Entry 8WT9 (electron microscopy, 2.70 A resolution); this record covers chains C and J of the 10 polymer chains in the assembly.

== Chain C ==
Molecule: IS621 transposase
Organism: Escherichia coli
UniProtKB: A0A0E0Y1P1 (A0A0E0Y1P1_ECO1C); residues 1-326 here = UniProt positions 1-326
Sequence (328 residues; numbered -1 to 326; the number before each row is that of its first residue; numbers below 1 keep their minus sign (Gly-1 is residue -1)):
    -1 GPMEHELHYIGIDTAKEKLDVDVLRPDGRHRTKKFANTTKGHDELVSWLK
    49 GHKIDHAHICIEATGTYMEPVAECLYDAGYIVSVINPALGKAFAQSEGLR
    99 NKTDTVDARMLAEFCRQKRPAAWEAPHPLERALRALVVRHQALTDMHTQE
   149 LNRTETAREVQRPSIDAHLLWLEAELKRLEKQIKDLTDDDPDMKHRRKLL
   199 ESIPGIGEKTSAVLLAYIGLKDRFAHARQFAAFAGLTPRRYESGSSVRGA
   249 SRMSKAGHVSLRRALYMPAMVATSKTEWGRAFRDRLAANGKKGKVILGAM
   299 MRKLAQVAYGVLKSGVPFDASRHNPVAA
Disordered / not traced: -1 to 4, 323-326
Sequence notes: expression tag (-1 to 0)
Reported in the primary citation:
  - binding site for target DNA: Ser241
  - binding site for donor DNA (chain J): Ser241
  - conformationally variable residues (order/disorder transition): Ser241
  - mutagenesis - D11A/E60A/D102A/D105A, S241A: abolished catalytic activity

== Chain J ==
Molecule: donor DNA
Sequence (44 nucleotides; row label = number of the first residue in the row):
     1 TCTCTGCACTGGAGGGATAATACAAGATACTGTTATGGCCTGCA
Disordered / not traced: 1-11, 41-44

== Chain C / chain J interface ==
Residue-residue contacts - 25 pairs, chain C then chain J:
  Thr146(C) - DG32(J)  sugar contact
  Leu149(C) - DG32(J)  phosphate contact
  Asn150(C) - DT31(J)  hydrogen bond to the base
  Asn150(C) - DG32(J)  sugar contact
  Glu153(C) - DC30(J)  sugar contact
  Glu153(C) - DT31(J)  sugar contact
  Ile201(C) - DT36(J)  phosphate contact
  Pro202(C) - DT36(J)  phosphate contact
  Gly203(C) - DA35(J)  sugar contact
  Gly203(C) - DT36(J)  hydrogen bond to the phosphate
  Ile204(C) - DA35(J)  phosphate contact
  Ile204(C) - DT36(J)  phosphate contact
  Gly205(C) - DA35(J)  hydrogen bond to the phosphate
  Glu206(C) - DA35(J)  phosphate contact
  Lys207(C) - DT34(J)  phosphate contact
  Lys207(C) - DA35(J)  hydrogen bond to the phosphate
  Thr208(C) - DT34(J)  hydrogen bond to the phosphate
  Thr208(C) - DA35(J)  hydrogen bond to the phosphate
  Met265(C) - DT33(J)  base contact
  Met265(C) - DT34(J)  base contact
  Val269(C) - DT34(J)  base contact
  Val269(C) - DA35(J)  sugar contact
  Val269(C) - DT36(J)  sugar contact
  Lys273(C) - DT36(J)  base contact
  Lys273(C) - DG37(J)  sugar contact
Interface residues without a listed pair, chain C (19 interface residues in all): His138, Thr142, Arg261, Thr274

== Overview ==
19 residues of chain C face 8 of chain J across their interface; the contacts include 6 hydrogen bonds. Among
the polar pairs are Asn150(C)-DT31(J), Gly203(C)-DT36(J) and Gly205(C)-DA35(J). From the paper: a binding site
for target DNA at Ser241(C); D11A/E60A/D102A/D105A and S241A of chain C abolish catalytic activity.
Here chain C is IS621 transposase (Escherichia coli) and chain J is donor DNA. Entry 8WT9 (Cryo-EM structure
of the IS621 recombinase in complex with bridge RNA, donor DNA, and target DNA ...) was determined by electron
microscopy together with 8WT6, 8WT7 and 8WT8 from the same study.
